PDB entry 6Z9P | electron microscopy, 3.90 A resolution | chains X and R of the 16 polymer chains in the assembly

== Chain X ==
Protein: DNA-directed RNA polymerase subunit beta
From: Escherichia coli
Notes: EC 2.7.7.6
UniProtKB: P0A8V4 (RPOB_ECO57); residues 1-1342 here = UniProt positions 1-1342
Chain sequence (1342 residues; each row starts with the number of its first residue):
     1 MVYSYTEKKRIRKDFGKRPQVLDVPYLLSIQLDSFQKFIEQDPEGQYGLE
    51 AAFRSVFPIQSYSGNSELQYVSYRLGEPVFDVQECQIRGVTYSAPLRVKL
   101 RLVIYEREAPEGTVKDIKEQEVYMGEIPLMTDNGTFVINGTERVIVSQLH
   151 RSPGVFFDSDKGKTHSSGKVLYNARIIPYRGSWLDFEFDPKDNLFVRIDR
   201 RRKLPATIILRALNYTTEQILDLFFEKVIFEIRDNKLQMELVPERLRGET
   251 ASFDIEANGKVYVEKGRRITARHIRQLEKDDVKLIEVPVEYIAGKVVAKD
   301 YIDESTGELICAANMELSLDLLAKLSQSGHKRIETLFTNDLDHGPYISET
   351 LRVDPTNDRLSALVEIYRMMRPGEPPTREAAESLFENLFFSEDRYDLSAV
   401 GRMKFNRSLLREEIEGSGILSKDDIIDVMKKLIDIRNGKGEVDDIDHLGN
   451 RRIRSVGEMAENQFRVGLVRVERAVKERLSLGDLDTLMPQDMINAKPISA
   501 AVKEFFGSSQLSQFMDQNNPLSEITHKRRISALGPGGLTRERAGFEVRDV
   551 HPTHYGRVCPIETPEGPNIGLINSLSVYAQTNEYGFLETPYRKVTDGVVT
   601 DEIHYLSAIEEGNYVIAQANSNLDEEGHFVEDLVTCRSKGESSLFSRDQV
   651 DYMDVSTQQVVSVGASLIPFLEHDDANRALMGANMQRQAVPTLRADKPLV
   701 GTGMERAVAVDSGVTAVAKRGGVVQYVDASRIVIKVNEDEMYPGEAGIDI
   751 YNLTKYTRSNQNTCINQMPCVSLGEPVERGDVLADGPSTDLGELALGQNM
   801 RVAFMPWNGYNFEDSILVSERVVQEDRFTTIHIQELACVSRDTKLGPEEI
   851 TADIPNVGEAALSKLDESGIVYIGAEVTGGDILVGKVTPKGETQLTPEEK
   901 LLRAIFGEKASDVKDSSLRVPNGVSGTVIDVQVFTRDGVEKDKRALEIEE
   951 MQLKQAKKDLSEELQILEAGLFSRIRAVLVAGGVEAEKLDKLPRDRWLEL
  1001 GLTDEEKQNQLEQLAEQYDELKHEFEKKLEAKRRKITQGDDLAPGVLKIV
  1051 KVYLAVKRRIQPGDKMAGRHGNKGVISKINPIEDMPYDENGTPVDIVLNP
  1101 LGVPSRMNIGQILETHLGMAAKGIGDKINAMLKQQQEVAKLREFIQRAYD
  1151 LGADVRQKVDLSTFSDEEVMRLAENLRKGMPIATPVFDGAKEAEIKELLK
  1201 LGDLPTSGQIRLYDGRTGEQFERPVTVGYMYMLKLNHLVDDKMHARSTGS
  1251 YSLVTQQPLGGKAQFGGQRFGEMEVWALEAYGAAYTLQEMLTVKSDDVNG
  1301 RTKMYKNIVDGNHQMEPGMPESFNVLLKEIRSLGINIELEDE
Disordered / not traced: 1, 1342
UniProt features mapped onto this chain:
  - modified residue (N6-acetyllysine): Lys1022, Lys1200

== Chain R ==
Molecule: rut RNA
Sequence (99 nucleotides; numbered 1 to 99; the number before each row is that of its first residue):
     1 GGGAUAACCCCGCUCUUACACAUUCCAGCCCUGAAAAAGGGCAUCAAAUU
    51 AAACCACACCUAUGGUGUAUGUCAAAUUAAACCACACCUGGCGUGUGGC
Disordered / not traced: 1-76, 84-89
Bound ions: Mg2+: C99 (shared with 3 residues of chain Y)

== Interface between chain X and chain R ==
Contacting residue pairs (14):
  Gln510(X) with U94(R), phosphate contact; G95(R), phosphate contact
  Gln513(X) with G95(R), hydrogen bond to the sugar; U96(R), sugar contact
  Arg540(X) with G95(R), salt bridge to the phosphate
  Pro564(X) with G97(R), phosphate contact
  Glu565(X) with G98(R), phosphate contact
  Gln688(X) with G97(R), hydrogen bond to the phosphate; G98(R), hydrogen bond to the phosphate
  Lys1065(X) with G98(R), phosphate contact
  Lys1073(X) with C99(R), phosphate contact
  His1237(X) with G98(R), sugar contact
  Leu1259(X) with G90(R), phosphate contact
  Gln1264(X) with G90(R), hydrogen bond to the base
Also at the interface, not in a pair above, chain X (19 interface residues in all): Ser509, Phe514, Arg529, Leu533, Asn568, Asn684, Arg687, Ser1252
Also at the interface, not in a pair above, chain R (8 interface residues in all): G91

== In short ==
19 residues of chain X face 8 of chain R across their interface; the contacts include 4 hydrogen bonds and 1
salt bridge. Polar pairs include Gln1264(X)-G90(R), Gln513(X)-G95(R) and Gln688(X)-G97(R).
Here chain X is DNA-directed RNA polymerase subunit beta (Escherichia coli) and chain R is rut RNA. Entry 6Z9P
(Transcription termination intermediate complex 1) was determined by electron microscopy, deposited together
with 6Z9Q, 6Z9R, 6Z9S, 6Z9T, 7ADB, 7ADC, 7ADD and 7ADE.
